PDB entry 7NGF | electron microscopy, 5.60 A resolution (low resolution: residue-level contacts below are approximate; hydrogen-bond / salt-bridge calls are withheld) | chains B and C of the 7 polymer chains in the assembly

== Chain B (and C) ==
Name: Lon protease homolog, mitochondrial
Organism: Homo sapiens
Notes: EC 3.4.21.53; chain C of this document is another copy of the same molecule, construct and numbering; everything in this record applies to it too
Reference sequence: P36776 (LONM_HUMAN); residues 123-948 here = UniProt positions 123-948
Amino-acid sequence (826 residues; each row starts with the number of its first residue):
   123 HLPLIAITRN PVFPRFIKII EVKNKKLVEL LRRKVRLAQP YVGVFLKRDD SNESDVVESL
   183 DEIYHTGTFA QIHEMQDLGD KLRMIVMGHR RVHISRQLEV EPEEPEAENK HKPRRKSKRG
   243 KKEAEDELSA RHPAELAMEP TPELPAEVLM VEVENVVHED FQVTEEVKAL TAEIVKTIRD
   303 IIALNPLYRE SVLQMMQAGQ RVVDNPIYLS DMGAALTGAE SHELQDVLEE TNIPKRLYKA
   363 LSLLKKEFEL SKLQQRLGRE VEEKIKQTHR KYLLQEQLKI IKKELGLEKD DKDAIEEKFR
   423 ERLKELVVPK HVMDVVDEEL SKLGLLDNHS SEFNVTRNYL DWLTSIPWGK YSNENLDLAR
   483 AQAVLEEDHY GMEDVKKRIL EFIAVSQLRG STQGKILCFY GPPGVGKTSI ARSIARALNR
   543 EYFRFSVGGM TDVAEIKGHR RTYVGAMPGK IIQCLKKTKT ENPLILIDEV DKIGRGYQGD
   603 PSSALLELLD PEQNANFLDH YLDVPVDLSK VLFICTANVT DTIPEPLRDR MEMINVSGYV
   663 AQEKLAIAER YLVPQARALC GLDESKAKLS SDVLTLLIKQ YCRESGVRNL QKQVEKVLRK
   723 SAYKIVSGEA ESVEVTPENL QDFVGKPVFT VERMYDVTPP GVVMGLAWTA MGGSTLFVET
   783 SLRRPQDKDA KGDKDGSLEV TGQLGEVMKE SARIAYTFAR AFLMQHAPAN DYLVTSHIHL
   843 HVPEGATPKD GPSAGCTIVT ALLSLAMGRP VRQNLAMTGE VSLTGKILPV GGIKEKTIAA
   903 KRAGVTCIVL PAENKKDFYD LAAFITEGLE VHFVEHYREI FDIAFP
Not modelled in the structure: 222-271
Ion coordination: Mg2+: Thr530 (together with ATP)
Residues lining bound ligands: ATP (adenosine-5'-triphosphate): Asp490, His491, Tyr492, Pro524, Pro525, Gly526, Val527, Gly528, Lys529, Thr530, Ser531, Glu591, Tyr661, Ile669, Tyr673, Arg710, Gln713
Swiss-Prot annotation at these positions:
  - active site: Ser855, Lys898
  - binding site (ATP): Gly523 to Thr530
  - natural variant: Glu476 (E476A: In CODASS), Ser631 (S631Y: In CODASS), Ala670 (A670V: In CODASS), Arg672 (R672C: In CODASS), Pro676 (P676S: In CODASS), Arg679 (R679H: In CODASS), Arg721 (R721G: In CODASS), Ala724 (A724V: In CODASS), Pro749 (P749S: In CODASS), Gly767 (G767E: In CODASS), Ile927 (deletion: In CODASS)
  - mutagenesis: Lys529 (K529R: Abolishes ATPase activity, and presumably ATP-driven protein unfolding, but does not block access to the proteolytic active site or prevent a substrate from binding to it), Trp770 (W770A: Has low basal, but normal stimulated ATPase activity, and retains peptidase activity; W770P: Has normal basal, but low stimulated ATPase activity, and abolishes peptidase activity), Ser855 (S855A: Lacks both ATPase and protease activity, but retains DNA binding activity), Thr880 (T880V: Enhances the basal, but not the stimulated ATPase activity), Gly893 (G893A: Has low basal, but normal stimulated ATPase activity, and retains peptidase activity; G893P: Has normal basal, but low stimulated ATPase activity, and abolishes peptidase activity), Gly894 (G894A/S: Enhances the basal, but not the stimulated ATPase activity, and retains peptidase activity; G894P: Enhances the basal, but not the stimulated ATPase activity, and abolishes peptidase activity)
What the authors report for this chain:
  - mutagenesis - K529R, E591Q, T803V, E812A, S855A: abolished catalytic activity (proteolytic activity)
  - mutagenesis - S855A: unchanged catalytic activity (ATPase activity)
  - catalytic residues: Thr803, His841, His843, Ser855
  - catalytic residues: Glu801, Arg815, Lys898 (proposed by the authors, not directly observed)
  - mutagenesis - T803V: decreased catalytic activity on ATPase
  - mutagenesis - H841F, H843F: abolished catalytic activity on proteolytically
  - mutagenesis - E801A: decreased catalytic activity (protease activity)
  - mutagenesis - E801A, E812A: decreased catalytic activity (ATPase activity)
  - mutagenesis - K529R, E591Q: abolished catalytic activity on ATPase

== How chain B and chain C interact ==
Pairs across the interface - 64 pairs, chain B then chain C:
  Asn456(B) - Lys444(C)
  Asn456(B) - Leu448(C)
  Arg459(B) - Lys444(C)
  Arg459(B) - Leu447(C)
  Asn460(B) - Lys444(C)
  Arg546(B) - Glu609(C)
  Arg546(B) - Gln615(C)
  Ser548(B) - Glu609(C)
  Gly551(B) - Val555(C)
  Glu557(B) - Arg562(C)
  His561(B) - Thr564(C)
  His561(B) - Tyr565(C)
  Val566(B) - Glu454(C)
  Val566(B) - Thr564(C)
  Gly567(B) - Thr564(C)
  Ala568(B) - Thr564(C)
  Met569(B) - Arg562(C)
  Pro570(B) - Arg562(C)
  Gly571(B) - Arg562(C)
  Lys572(B) - Leu620(C)
  Gln575(B) - Arg562(C)
  Arg597(B) - Tyr599(C)
  Gly598(B) - Tyr599(C)
  Tyr599(B) - Gln600(C)
  Leu681(B) - Arg511(C)
  Cys682(B) - Val507(C)
  Cys682(B) - Arg511(C)
  Arg710(B) - Asp651(C)
  Arg710(B) - Arg652(C)
  Lys714(B) - Asp651(C)
  Lys714(B) - Arg652(C)
  Lys714(B) - Met653(C)
  Arg721(B) - Arg500(C)
  Arg721(B) - Glu503(C)
  Arg721(B) - Glu654(C)
  Lys722(B) - Glu503(C)
  Tyr725(B) - Lys499(C)
  Tyr725(B) - Leu502(C)
  Tyr725(B) - Glu503(C)
  Tyr725(B) - Ala506(C)
  Val728(B) - Ala506(C)
  Val728(B) - Gln509(C)
  Val728(B) - Leu510(C)
  Ser729(B) - Leu480(C)
  Lys748(B) - Lys918(C)
  Lys748(B) - Asp919(C)
  Tyr757(B) - Ser884(C)
  Tyr757(B) - Thr886(C)
  Tyr757(B) - Lys888(C)
  Glu781(B) - Ser884(C)
  Glu781(B) - Leu885(C)
  Ser783(B) - Leu885(C)
  Arg785(B) - Arg815(C)
  Arg785(B) - Thr819(C)
  Arg785(B) - Arg822(C)
  Arg786(B) - Asp797(C)
  Arg786(B) - Met826(C)
  Pro787(B) - Met826(C)
  Lys790(B) - Lys793(C)
  Thr803(B) - Ile816(C)
  Gln805(B) - Glu808(C)
  Gln805(B) - Val809(C)
  His841(B) - Thr819(C)
  His843(B) - Leu885(C)
Other interface residues (no listed pair), chain B (53 interface residues in all): Thr530, Gly550, Asp554, Ala556, Tyr565, Lys594, Lys718, Ala724, Gly747, Met756, Thr782, Leu784, Asp791
Other interface residues (no listed pair), chain C (51 interface residues in all): Ser605, Ala606, Arg650, Gly794, Asp795, Lys796, Ala823, Leu890, Asp922

== Summary ==
53 residues of chain B and 51 residues of chain C are in contact. Ligands of chain B: ATP. The paper reports
catalytic residues Thr803(B), His841(B) and His843(B) among others; K529R, E591Q and T803V of chain B, among
others, abolish catalytic activity (proteolytic activity); 8 substitutions were tested in all.
Chain B and chain C are both Lon protease homolog, mitochondrial (Homo sapiens); the structure, P2c-state of
wild type human mitochondrial LONP1 protease with bound endogenous substrate protein and in presence ..., was
determined by electron microscopy (same publication as 7NFY, 7NG4, 7NG5 and 7NGC).
